PDB entry 5Z42 | X-ray diffraction, 1.30 A resolution | chain A

# Chain A
Protein: DNA mismatch repair protein MutL
Source organism: Aquifex aeolicus (strain VF5)
Reference sequence: O67518 (MUTL_AQUAE); residues 2-102 here correspond to UniProt positions 325-425 (UniProt number = residue number + 323)
Chain sequence (102 residues; each row starts with the number of its first residue):
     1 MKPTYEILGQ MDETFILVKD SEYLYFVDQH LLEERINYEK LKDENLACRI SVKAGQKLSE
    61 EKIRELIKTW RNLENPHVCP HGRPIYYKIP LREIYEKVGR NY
Construct notes: initiating methionine (1)
Bound ions: Zn2+ site 1: H30, E34, C48; Zn2+ site 2: E34, C79, H81; Mg2+ near D43 (its only coordinating residue here); Zn2+ site 3 near C48 (its only coordinating residue here); Zn2+ site 4: E61, Y102; Zn2+ site 5: E93, E96

# Summary
H30, E34 and C48 form the Zn2+ site 1. The Zn2+ site 2 is built by E34, C79 and H81.
Chain A is DNA mismatch repair protein MutL (Aquifex aeolicus (strain VF5)); the structure, Aquifex aeolicus
MutL endonuclease domain with three zinc ions, was determined by X-ray diffraction together with 5Z41 from the
same study.
